PDB entry 4DSK | X-ray diffraction, 2.18 A resolution | chains B and A of the 3 polymer chains in the assembly

Chain B:
Molecule: 14-nt DNA strand
Sequence (14 nucleotides; each row starts with the number of its first residue):
     1 GGCTACAGGA CTCG
Unresolved in the structure: 1-4
Ion coordination: Ca2+: DG14 (together with pyrophosphate)

Chain A:
Protein: DNA polymerase
Organism: Geobacillus stearothermophilus
Notes: EC 2.7.7.7
Reference sequence: D9N168 (D9N168_GEOSE); residues 298-876 here correspond to UniProt positions 1-579 (UniProt number = residue number - 297)
Chain sequence (579 residues; row label = number of the first residue in the row):
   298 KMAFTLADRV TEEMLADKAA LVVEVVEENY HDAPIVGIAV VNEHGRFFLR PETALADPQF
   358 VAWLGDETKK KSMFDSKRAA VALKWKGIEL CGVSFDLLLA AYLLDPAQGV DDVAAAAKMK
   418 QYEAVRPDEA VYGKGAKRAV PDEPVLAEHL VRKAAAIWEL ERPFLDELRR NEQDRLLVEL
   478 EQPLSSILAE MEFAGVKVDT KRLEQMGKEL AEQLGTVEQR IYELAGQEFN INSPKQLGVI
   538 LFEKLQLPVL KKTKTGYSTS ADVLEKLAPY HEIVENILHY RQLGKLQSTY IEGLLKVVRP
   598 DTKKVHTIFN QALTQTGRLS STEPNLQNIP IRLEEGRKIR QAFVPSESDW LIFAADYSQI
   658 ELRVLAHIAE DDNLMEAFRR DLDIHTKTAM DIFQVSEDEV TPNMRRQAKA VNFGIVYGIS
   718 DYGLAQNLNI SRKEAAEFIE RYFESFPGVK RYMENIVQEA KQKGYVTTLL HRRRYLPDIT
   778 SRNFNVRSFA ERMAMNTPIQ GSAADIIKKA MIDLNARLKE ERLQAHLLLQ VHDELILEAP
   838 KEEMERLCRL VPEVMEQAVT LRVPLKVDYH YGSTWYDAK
Unresolved in the structure: 549-552
Differences from the reference sequence: engineered mutation Asp598 (Ala301 in D9N168), Val713 (Pro416 in D9N168)
Ion coordination: Ca2+ site 1: Asp354, Gln356; Ca2+ site 2: Asp830, Glu831 (together with pyrophosphate); Ca2+ site 3 near Leu858 (its only coordinating residue here)
Residues lining bound ligands: pyrophosphate (POP): Asp653, Tyr654, Asp830, Glu831

Interface between chain B and chain A:
Contacting residue pairs - 29 pairs, chain B then chain A:
  DA5(B) - Ala433(A)  phosphate contact
  DG9(B) - Pro531(A)  phosphate contact
  DA10(B) - Pro531(A)  phosphate contact
  DA10(B) - Thr556(A)  hydrogen bond to the phosphate
  DA10(B) - Ser557(A)  hydrogen bond to the phosphate
  DA10(B) - Arg578(A)  hydrogen bond to the phosphate
  DC11(B) - Ala558(A)  phosphate contact
  DC11(B) - Leu575(A)  phosphate contact
  DC11(B) - Arg578(A)  salt bridge to the phosphate
  DC11(B) - Gln579(A)  phosphate contact
  DC11(B) - Lys582(A)  sugar contact
  DT12(B) - Gln579(A)  phosphate contact
  DT12(B) - Tyr587(A)  hydrogen bond to the sugar
  DT12(B) - Asn625(A)  hydrogen bond to the base
  DT12(B) - Pro627(A)  phosphate contact
  DC13(B) - Gln624(A)  sugar contact
  DC13(B) - Asn625(A)  sugar contact
  DC13(B) - Ile626(A)  sugar contact
  DC13(B) - Pro627(A)  phosphate contact
  DC13(B) - Ile628(A)  hydrogen bond to the phosphate
  DC13(B) - Arg629(A)  salt bridge to the phosphate
  DG14(B) - Arg615(A)  hydrogen bond to the base
  DG14(B) - Ile628(A)  phosphate contact
  DG14(B) - Arg629(A)  salt bridge to the phosphate
  DG14(B) - Tyr714(A)  base contact
  DG14(B) - Gln797(A)  base contact
  DG14(B) - Val828(A)  phosphate contact
  DG14(B) - His829(A)  sugar contact
  DG14(B) - Asp830(A)  phosphate contact
Interface residues without a listed pair, chain B (8 interface residues in all): DC6
Interface residues without a listed pair, chain A (27 interface residues in all): Lys431, Gly432, Ser555, Leu630, Glu831

Summary:
8 residues of chain B face 27 of chain A across their interface, with 7 hydrogen bonds and 3 salt bridges.
Polar contacts include DT12(B)-Asn625(A), DG14(B)-Arg615(A) and DT12(B)-Tyr587(A). Bound to chain A:
pyrophosphate. Asp354(A) and Gln356(A) coordinate Ca2+ site 1.
Here chain B is a 14-nt DNA strand and chain A is DNA polymerase (Geobacillus stearothermophilus). Entry 4DSK
(Crystal structure of fragment DNA polymerase I from Bacillus stearothermophilus with duplex DNA, PPi and
Calcium) was determined by X-ray diffraction.
